PDB entry 1MRK | X-ray diffraction, 1.60 A resolution | chain A

[Chain A]
Molecule: Alpha-trichosanthin
Source organism: Trichosanthes kirilowii
UniProt: P09989 (RIPT_TRIKI); residues 1-247 here correspond to UniProt positions 24-270 (UniProt number = residue number + 23)
Amino-acid sequence (247 residues; row label = number of the first residue in the row):
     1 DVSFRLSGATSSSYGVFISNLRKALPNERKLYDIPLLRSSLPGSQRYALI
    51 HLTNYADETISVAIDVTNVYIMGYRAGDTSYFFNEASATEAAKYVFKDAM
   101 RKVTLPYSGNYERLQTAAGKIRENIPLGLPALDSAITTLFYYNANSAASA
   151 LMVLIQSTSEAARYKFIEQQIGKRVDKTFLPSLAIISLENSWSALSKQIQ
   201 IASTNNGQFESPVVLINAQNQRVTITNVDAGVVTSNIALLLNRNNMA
Small-molecule neighbours: FMC ((1S)-1-(7-amino-1H-pyrazolo[4,3-d]pyrimidin-3-yl)-1,4-anhydro-D-ribitol): Tyr70, Ile71, Met72, Phe83, Glu85, Gly109, Asn110, Tyr111, Ile155, Glu160, Arg163, Glu189, Trp192
UniProt features mapped onto this chain:
  - active site: Glu160

[Overview]
Ligands of chain A: compound FMC. UniProt lists active-site residue Glu160.
Chain A is Alpha-trichosanthin (Trichosanthes kirilowii); the structure, Studies on crystal structures active
center geometry and depurine mechanism of two ribosome-inactivating proteins, was determined by X-ray
diffraction (same publication as 1MRG, 1MRH, 1MRI and 1MRJ).
